3IYC - chains 3 and 4 of the 5 polymer chains in the assembly; structure by electron microscopy, 10.00 A resolution (very low resolution: no residue pairs are listed; an interface is given only as per-side residue counts).

Chain 3:
Molecule: Genome polyprotein
Organism: Poliovirus 1
Notes: EC 3.4.22.29, 3.6.1.15, 3.4.22.28, 2.7.7.48
UniProtKB: Q9E8Z2 (Q9E8Z2_9ENTO); residues 1-231 here correspond to UniProt positions 342-572 (UniProt number = residue number + 341)
Chain sequence (231 residues; each row starts with the number of its first residue):
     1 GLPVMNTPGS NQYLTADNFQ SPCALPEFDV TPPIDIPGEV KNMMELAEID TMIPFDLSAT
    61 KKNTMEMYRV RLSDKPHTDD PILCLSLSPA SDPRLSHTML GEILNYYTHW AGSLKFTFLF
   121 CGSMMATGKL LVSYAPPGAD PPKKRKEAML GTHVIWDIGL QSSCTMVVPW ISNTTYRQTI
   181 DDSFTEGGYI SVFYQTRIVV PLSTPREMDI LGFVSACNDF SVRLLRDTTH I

Chain 4:
Molecule: Capsid protein VP2
Organism: Human poliovirus 1 Mahoney
UniProtKB: P03300 (POLG_POL1M); residue numbers follow UniProt; this construct covers 97-112, 127-341
Chain sequence (245 residues; each row starts with the number of its first residue; note: 13 numbers in that range are skipped by the numbering (no residue carries them; nothing is unmodelled there); a row labelled like 112A-112M holds insertion residues (112A, then the next letters in order)):
    97 AANSVVAYGR WPEYLR
112A-112M DSEANPVDQPTEP
   113 D
   127 VAACRFYTLD TVSWTKESRG WWWKLPDALR DMGLFGQNMY YHYLGRSGYT VHVQCNASKF
   187 HQGALGVFAV PEMCLAGDSN TTTMHTSYQN ANPGEKGGTF TGTFTPDNNQ TSPARRFCPV
   247 DYLLGNGTLL GNAFVFPHQI INLRTNNCAT LVLPYVNSLS IDSMVKHNNW GIAILPLAPL
   307 NFASESSPEI PITLTIAPMC CEFNGLRNIT LPRLQ
Not modelled in the structure: 112A-112M
Curated features (UniProtKB/Swiss-Prot):
  - site: Gln341 (Cleavage)

Chain 3 / chain 4 interface:
At this resolution (10 A) residue pairs are not listed: 9 residues of chain 3 and 11 of chain 4 lie at the interface.

Overview:
9 residues of chain 3 and 11 residues of chain 4 are in contact.
Chain 3 is Genome polyprotein (Poliovirus 1) and chain 4 is Capsid protein VP2 (Human poliovirus 1 Mahoney);
the structure, Poliovirus late RNA-release intermediate, was determined by electron microscopy (same
publication as 3IYB).
